PDB entry 1WMQ | X-ray diffraction, 1.60 A resolution | chains C and A of the 4 polymer chains in the assembly

== Chain C ==
Molecule: 7-nt RNA strand
Sequence (7 nucleotides; row label = number of the first residue in the row):
     1 UUUAGUU

== Chain A ==
Protein: Hut operon positive regulatory protein
From: Bacillus subtilis
UniProtKB: P10943 (HUTP_BACSU); residues 2-148 here correspond to UniProt positions 1-147 (UniProt number = residue number - 1)
Amino-acid sequence (147 residues; numbered 2 to 148; the number before each row is that of its first residue):
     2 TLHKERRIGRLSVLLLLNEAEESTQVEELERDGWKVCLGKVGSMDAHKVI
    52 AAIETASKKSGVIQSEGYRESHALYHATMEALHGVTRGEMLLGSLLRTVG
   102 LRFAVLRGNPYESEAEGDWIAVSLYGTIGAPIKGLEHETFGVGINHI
Disordered / not traced: 20-23
Differences from the reference sequence: engineered mutation Ile-51 (Val50 in P10943)
Bound ions: Mg2+: His-73, His-77, His-138 (together with histidine)
Small-molecule neighbours: histidine (HIS): Tyr-69, His-73, Tyr-76, His-77, Arg-88, Leu-97, Arg-98, Ile-129, Gly-130, Ala-131, Leu-136, His-138

== How chain C and chain A interact ==
Pairs across the interface (32):
  U1(C) with Lys-41(A), sugar contact; Ala-53(A), sugar contact; Thr-56(A), base contact; Ala-57(A), base contact; Lys-60(A), base contact
  U2(C) with Lys-41(A), sugar contact
  U3(C) with Lys-41(A), base contact; Val-42(A), hydrogen bond to the sugar; Gly-43(A), hydrogen bond to the sugar; Gly-101(A), base contact; Leu-102(A), base contact
  A4(C) with Gly-43(A), sugar contact; Ser-44(A), hydrogen bond to the sugar; Met-45(A), sugar contact; Thr-99(A), hydrogen bond to the sugar; Val-100(A), hydrogen bond to the base; Gly-101(A), hydrogen bond to the base; Thr-128(A), hydrogen bond to the base; Glu-137(A), hydrogen bond to the base
  G5(C) with Met-45(A), sugar contact; Thr-99(A), base contact; Ala-131(A), hydrogen bond to the base; Pro-132(A), hydrogen bond to the sugar; Ile-133(A), hydrogen bond to the base; Lys-134(A), base contact; Glu-137(A), hydrogen bond to the base
  U6(C) with Pro-132(A), sugar contact; Ile-133(A), base contact
  U7(C) with Leu-97(A), base contact; Ala-131(A), base contact; Pro-132(A), base contact; Ile-133(A), base contact
Also at the interface, not in a pair above, chain A (24 interface residues in all): Ala-52, Arg-103, Gly-135, Leu-136

== Summary ==
7 residues of chain C face 24 of chain A across their interface, with 12 hydrogen bonds. Polar contacts
include A4(C)/Val-100(A), A4(C)/Gly-101(A) and A4(C)/Thr-128(A). Ligands of chain A: histidine. His-73(A),
His-77(A) and His-138(A) coordinate Mg2+.
Chain C is a 7-nt RNA strand and chain A is Hut operon positive regulatory protein (Bacillus subtilis); the
structure, Structure of the HutP antitermination complex bound to a single stranded region of hut mRNA, was
determined by X-ray diffraction (same publication as 1WPS and 1WPV).
